Entry 8XKL (electron microscopy, 2.84 A resolution); this record covers chains 8 and s of the 8 polymer chains in the assembly.

[Chain 8]
Protein: Acpii-2
Organism: Chroomonas placoidea
Amino-acid sequence (217 residues; numbered 1 to 217; the number before each row is that of its first residue):
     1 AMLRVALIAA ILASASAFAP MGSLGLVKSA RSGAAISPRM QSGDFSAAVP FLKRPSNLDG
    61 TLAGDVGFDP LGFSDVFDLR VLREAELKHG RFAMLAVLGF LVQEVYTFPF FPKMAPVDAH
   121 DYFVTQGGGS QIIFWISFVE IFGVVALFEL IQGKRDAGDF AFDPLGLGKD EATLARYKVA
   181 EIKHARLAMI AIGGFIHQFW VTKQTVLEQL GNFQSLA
Unresolved in the structure: 1-43, 217
Bound ions: chlorophyll a Mg (6 sites), coordinated by Ala-48, Glu-86, Gln-131, Glu-140, Glu-181, Gln-198
Ligand contacts:
  - 8CT ((6'R,11cis,11'cis,13cis,15cis)-4',5'-didehydro-5',6'-dihydro-beta,beta-carotene): Trp-135, Phe-138, Phe-142
  - chlorophyll a (CLA), molecule 1: Ala-47, Ala-48, Val-49, Pro-50, Phe-51, Val-66, Phe-68
  - chlorophyll a (CLA), molecule 2: Leu-58, Leu-62, Ala-63, Gly-64, Asp-65, Val-66, Gly-67, Phe-68, Asp-69, Phe-73, Ser-74, Leu-79, Leu-82, Arg-83, Ala-85, Glu-86, His-89, Arg-186, Met-189, Ile-190
  - chlorophyll a (CLA), molecule 3: Phe-73, Phe-77, Leu-82, His-89
  - chlorophyll a (CLA), molecule 4: Val-81, Glu-84, Ala-85, Lys-88, His-89, Phe-92, Ile-133, Ile-136, Ser-137, Glu-140, Ile-141, Gly-143, Val-144, Leu-147
  - chlorophyll a (CLA), molecule 5: Arg-91, Met-94, Leu-95, Leu-98, Gly-158, Asp-159, Phe-160, Ala-161, Phe-162, Asp-163, Leu-167, Gly-168, Leu-174, Tyr-177, Lys-178, Ala-180, Glu-181
  - chlorophyll a (CLA), molecule 6: Phe-92, Leu-95, Ala-96, Leu-98, Gly-99, Val-102, Gln-103, Tyr-106, Thr-107, Phe-108, Phe-111, Pro-112, Met-114, Phe-123, Ile-132
  - chlorophyll a (CLA), molecule 7: Phe-111, Phe-123, Gln-126, Gly-127, Gly-128, Gln-131, Ile-132, Trp-135
  - chlorophyll a (CLA), molecule 8: His-120, Asp-121, Val-124, Gly-129, Ser-130, Ile-132, Ile-133
  - chlorophyll a (CLA), molecule 9: Phe-138, Phe-142, Phe-160, Ala-161, Phe-162
  - chlorophyll a (CLA), molecule 10: Arg-176, Val-179, Ala-180, Lys-183, His-184, Leu-187
  - chlorophyll a (CLA), molecule 11: Ile-190, Gly-193, Gly-194, His-197, Gln-198, Val-201, Thr-202, Gln-209, Phe-213, Gln-214, Ser-215, Leu-216
  - chlorophyll a (CLA), molecule 12: His-197, Trp-200, Val-201
  - chlorophyll a (CLA), molecule 13: Phe-213, Ser-215, Leu-216
  - Allobetaxanthin (IHT; (1R)-3,5,5-trimethyl-4-[(3E,5E,7E,9E,11E,13E,15E,17E)-3,7,12,16-tetramethyl-18-(2,6,6-trimethylcyclohexen-1-yl)octadeca-3,5,7,9,11,13,15,17-octaen-1-ynyl]cyclohex-3-en-1-ol): Phe-68, Val-117, His-120, Asp-121, Met-189, Ile-190, Ile-192, Gly-193, Ile-196, His-197, Trp-200
  - Alloxanthin (II0; (1R)-3,5,5-trimethyl-4-[(3E,5E,7E,9E,11E,13E,15E)-3,7,12,16-tetramethyl-18-[(4R)-2,6,6-trimethyl-4-oxidanyl-cyclohexen-1-yl]octadeca-3,5,7,9,11,13,15-heptaen-1,17-diynyl]cyclohex-3-en-1-ol), molecule 1: Phe-68, Asp-69, Pro-70, Leu-71, Gly-72, Phe-73, His-89, Phe-92, Ala-93, Ala-96, Phe-100, Gln-103, Pro-116, Val-117, Ala-119, His-120, Met-189, Ile-190, Ile-192, Ile-196
  - Alloxanthin (II0), molecule 2: Lys-88, Arg-91, Phe-92, Leu-95, Phe-110, Phe-111, Gln-126, Ile-132, Ile-136, Val-139, Glu-140, Phe-160
  - Alloxanthin (II0), molecule 3: Met-94, Leu-95, Val-97, Leu-98, Phe-162, Asp-163, Pro-164, Leu-165, Gly-166, Leu-167, His-184, Leu-187, Ala-188, Ala-191, Phe-195, Gln-198, Val-206, Leu-210
  - Alloxanthin (II0), molecule 4: Gly-127, Ser-130, Gln-131, Phe-134, Trp-135
  - Alloxanthin (II0), molecule 5: Lys-183, Arg-186, Leu-187, Ile-190, Val-201
  - Chlorophyll c2 (KC2): Arg-176, Tyr-177, Ala-180, His-184, Leu-187

[Chain s]
Protein: Ccpii-S
Organism: Chroomonas placoidea
Amino-acid sequence (285 residues; row label = number of the first residue in the row):
     1 DHKRSRMMKS LALAAVGLAV GAEAFAPTPM VGGAKLALRT SSTRSVATVG PKMAMDVNAI
    61 VEGAQYLTAA VPNVPFVDEI TGEPQGLTAP IVHFGSVISL WLLFALPVWS AAYKAAGADT
   121 AEWVGVSQVT EDAPGIGLYG KYAPEYDGPT FREGLEYVLS FAWKPPILIA WKPRADLDRA
   181 MMDPARDTVV SSLYKSLGGA LDKTAVYDEE DQLLILSDME TFPETELGRR RVAQAEAAGW
   241 FTGNPSFGKS LIEYSEETKK GMREPGTVSI SAKELAALRA EAAKK
Unresolved in the structure: 1-82
Bound ions: chlorophyll a Mg near Trp-163 (its only coordinating residue here)
Ligand contacts:
  - chlorophyll a (CLA), molecule 1: Leu-87, Thr-88, His-93, Ser-96, Val-97, Leu-100
  - chlorophyll a (CLA), molecule 2: Pro-90, Ile-91, Phe-94
  - chlorophyll a (CLA), molecule 3: Val-97, Leu-100, Trp-101, Phe-104, Ala-105, Val-108, Trp-109
  - chlorophyll a (CLA), molecule 4: Val-126, Ser-127, Gln-128
  - chlorophyll a (CLA), molecule 5: Gln-128, Val-129, Ala-133
  - chlorophyll a (CLA), molecule 6: Phe-151, Leu-155, Val-158
  - chlorophyll a (CLA), molecule 7: Ala-162, Trp-163, Lys-164, Pro-165, Pro-166, Ile-167, Leu-168, Ile-169, Trp-171, Lys-172
  - chlorophyll a (CLA), molecule 8: Ile-167, Leu-168, Trp-171

[How chain 8 and chain s interact]
Contacting residue pairs - 31 pairs, chain 8 then chain s:
  Asp-44(8) with Arg-186(s), salt bridge
  Lys-53(8) with Asp-183(s), salt bridge; Ala-185(s); Arg-186(s)
  Arg-54(8) with Arg-186(s), hydrogen bond (backbone-side chain)
  Asn-57(8) with Arg-174(s), hydrogen bond
  Pro-70(8) with Thr-188(s)
  Leu-71(8) with Thr-188(s), hydrogen bond (backbone-side chain); Val-189(s), hydrophobic; Val-190(s), hydrogen bond (backbone-backbone)
  Gly-72(8) with Thr-188(s)
  Phe-73(8) with Val-190(s), hydrophobic
  Ser-74(8) with Arg-174(s)
  Asp-75(8) with Leu-177(s); Thr-188(s)
  Val-76(8) with Pro-173(s); Arg-174(s), hydrogen bond (backbone-backbone); Leu-177(s); Tyr-194(s), hydrophobic
  Phe-77(8) with Trp-171(s); Lys-172(s); Arg-174(s)
  Asp-78(8) with Arg-174(s)
  Val-81(8) with Ala-170(s), hydrophobic; Trp-171(s), hydrophobic
  Leu-82(8) with Trp-171(s), hydrophobic
  Ala-85(8) with Trp-171(s), hydrophobic
  Val-144(8) with Pro-166(s), hydrophobic
  Leu-147(8) with Ala-170(s), hydrophobic
  Phe-148(8) with Pro-166(s), hydrophobic
  Ile-151(8) with Ile-169(s), hydrophobic
Interface residues without a listed pair, chain 8 (21 interface residues in all): Asp-69
Interface residues without a listed pair, chain s (17 interface residues in all): Ile-167, Ser-191

[Overview]
The interface between chain 8 and chain s involves 21 residues on one side and 17 on the other; the contacts
include 5 hydrogen bonds and 2 salt bridges. Polar pairs include Asp-44(8)/Arg-186(s), Lys-53(8)/Asp-183(s)
and Arg-54(8)/Arg-186(s).
Chain 8 is Acpii-2 and chain s is Ccpii-S, both from Chroomonas placoidea; the structure, Structure of
ACPII-CCPII from cryptophyte algae, was determined by electron microscopy.
